5MGW - chain A; structure by X-ray diffraction, 1.46 A resolution.

# Chain A
Protein: Phenylalanine--tRNA ligase, mitochondrial
From: Homo sapiens
Notes: EC 6.1.1.20
UniProtKB: O95363 (SYFM_HUMAN); residues 10-415 here correspond to UniProt positions 46-451 (UniProt number = residue number + 36)
Chain sequence (406 residues; each row starts with the number of its first residue):
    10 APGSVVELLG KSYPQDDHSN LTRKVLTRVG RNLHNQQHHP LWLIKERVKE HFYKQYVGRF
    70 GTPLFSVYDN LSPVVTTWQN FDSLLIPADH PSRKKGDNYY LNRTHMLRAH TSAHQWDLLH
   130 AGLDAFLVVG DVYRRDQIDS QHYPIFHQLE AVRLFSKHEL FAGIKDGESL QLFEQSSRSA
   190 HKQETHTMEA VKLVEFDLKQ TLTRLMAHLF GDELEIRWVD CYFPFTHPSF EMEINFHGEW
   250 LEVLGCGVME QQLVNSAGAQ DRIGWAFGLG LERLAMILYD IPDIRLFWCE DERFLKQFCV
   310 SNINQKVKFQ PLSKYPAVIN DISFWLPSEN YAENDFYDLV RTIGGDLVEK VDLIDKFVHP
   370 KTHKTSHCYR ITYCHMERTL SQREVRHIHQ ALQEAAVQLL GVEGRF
Sequence notes: engineered mutation Cys-383 (Arg419 in O95363)
Small-molecule neighbours: phenylalanine (PHE): His-119, Ser-121, Gln-124, Arg-143, Gln-157, Glu-159, Phe-232, Phe-234, Thr-235, Gly-254, Cys-255, Gly-256, Ala-275, Phe-276, Gly-277
Swiss-Prot annotation at these positions:
  - binding site (substrate): Ser-121 to Gln-124, Arg-143, Gln-150 to Tyr-152, Gln-157 to Glu-159, Glu-251, Phe-276
  - modified residue: Lys-166 (N6-acetyllysine)
From the paper describing this entry:
  - disease-associated variants - R387Q (1.2- to 1.3-fold), R392C: decreased catalytic activity
  - disease-associated variants - H99D (40- to 50-fold), R117G (40- to 50-fold): decreased catalytic activity on aminoacylation
  - disease-associated variants - H99D (2.6-fold), R117G (24-fold): decreased catalytic activity on ATP consumption
  - disease-associated variants - H123P, G273S: decreased catalytic activity on tRNA
  - mutagenesis - H99D (2.6-fold), R117G (24-fold): decreased catalytic activity on ATP consumption

# Overview
Chain A binds phenylalanine. Curated annotation (UniProt) lists 13 substrate-binding residues. From the paper:
R387Q and R392C reduce catalytic activity; H99D and R117G reduce catalytic activity on aminoacylation; 6
substitutions were tested in all.
Chain A is Phenylalanine--tRNA ligase, mitochondrial (Homo sapiens); the structure, Kinetic and Structural
Changes in HsmtPheRS, Induced by Pathogenic Mutations in Human FARS2, was determined by X-ray diffraction,
deposited together with 5MGH, 5MGU and 5MGV.
